Entry 2A8C (X-ray diffraction, 2.30 A resolution); this record covers chains D and F of the 4 polymer chains in the assembly.

# Chain D (and F)
Molecule: Carbonic anhydrase 2
Organism: Haemophilus influenzae
Notes: EC 4.2.1.1; chain F of this document is another copy of the same molecule, construct and numbering; everything in this record applies to it too
UniProt: P45148 (CAN_HAEIN); residue numbers follow UniProt; this construct covers 1-229
Amino-acid sequence (229 residues; each row starts with the number of its first residue):
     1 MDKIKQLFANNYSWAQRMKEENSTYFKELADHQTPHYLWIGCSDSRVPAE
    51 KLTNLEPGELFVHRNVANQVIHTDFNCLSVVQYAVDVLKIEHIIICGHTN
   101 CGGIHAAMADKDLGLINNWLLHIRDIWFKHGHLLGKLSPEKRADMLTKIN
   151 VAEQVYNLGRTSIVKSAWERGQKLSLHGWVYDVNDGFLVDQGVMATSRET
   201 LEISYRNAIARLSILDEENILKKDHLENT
Not modelled in the structure: 216-229 (chain F: 220-229)
Ion coordination: Zn2+: Cys42, Asp44, His98, Cys101
UniProt features mapped onto this chain:
  - binding site (Zn(2+)): Cys42, Asp44, His98, Cys101

# How chain D and chain F interact
Contacting residue pairs - 130 pairs, chain D then chain F:
  Met1(D) with Glu91(F); His92(F), hydrogen bond; Lys173(F), hydrogen bond
  Lys3(D) with His36(F); Tyr37(F); His92(F)
  Ile4(D) with His92(F); His177(F)
  Leu7(D) with Thr53(F); Ile94(F), hydrophobic; Trp179(F), hydrophobic
  Phe8(D) with Trp179(F), hydrophobic; Leu188(F)
  Asn10(D) with Thr53(F), hydrogen bond (side chain-backbone); Asn54(F), hydrogen bond (side chain-backbone)
  Asn11(D) with Leu52(F), hydrogen bond (side chain-backbone); Gly186(F), hydrogen bond (side chain-backbone); Phe187(F); Leu188(F), hydrogen bond (side chain-backbone)
  Tyr12(D) with Phe187(F), hydrophobic
  Trp14(D) with Val47(F), hydrophobic; Lys51(F); Leu52(F), hydrophobic; Gly186(F)
  Ala15(D) with Asp185(F); Gly186(F); Phe187(F), hydrophobic
  Gln16(D) with Phe187(F)
  Tyr25(D) with Val47(F); Pro48(F); Lys51(F)
  Phe26(D) with Val183(F); Asn184(F); Asp185(F); Gly186(F)
  Leu29(D) with Arg46(F), hydrogen bond (backbone-side chain); Val47(F), hydrophobic
  His32(D) with Arg46(F), hydrogen bond (backbone-side chain)
  Gln33(D) with Arg46(F)
  Tyr37(D) with Lys3(F)
  Ser43(D) with Phe61(F); Val62(F), hydrogen bond (side chain-backbone); Val80(F)
  Asp44(D) with Leu60(F); Phe61(F)
  Ser45(D) with Glu50(F); Val62(F)
  Arg46(D) with Leu29(F), hydrogen bond (side chain-backbone); His32(F), hydrogen bond (side chain-backbone); Gln33(F), hydrogen bond; Gly58(F)
  Val47(D) with Trp14(F), hydrophobic; Leu29(F), hydrophobic
  Pro48(D) with Tyr25(F); Glu50(F)
  Glu50(D) with Ser45(F); Pro48(F)
  Lys51(D) with Trp14(F); Tyr25(F), hydrogen bond
  Leu52(D) with Asn11(F), hydrogen bond (backbone-side chain)
  Thr53(D) with Leu7(F); Asn10(F), hydrogen bond (backbone-side chain)
  Asn54(D) with Asn10(F)
  Gly58(D) with Arg46(F)
  Leu60(D) with Ser43(F); Asp44(F)
  Phe61(D) with Ser43(F); Asp44(F)
  Val62(D) with Ser43(F), hydrogen bond (backbone-side chain); Arg64(F)
  His63(D) with Arg64(F), hydrogen bond (side chain-backbone); Asn76(F), hydrogen bond
  Arg64(D) with Val62(F); His63(F), hydrogen bond (backbone-side chain); Arg64(F)
  Asn65(D) with Asn76(F)
  Val66(D) with Val80(F), hydrophobic
  Asp74(D) with Asn76(F), hydrogen bond
  Phe75(D) with Leu115(F), hydrophobic; Asn118(F)
  Asn76(D) with His63(F); Asn65(F); Asp74(F), hydrogen bond; Asn76(F); Trp119(F)
  Leu78(D) with Leu115(F)
  Ser79(D) with Ile116(F); Trp119(F)
  Gln82(D) with Leu113(F), hydrogen bond (side chain-backbone); Leu115(F); Ile116(F), hydrogen bond (side chain-backbone)
  Tyr83(D) with Gly102(F); Ile116(F), hydrophobic
  Val87(D) with Leu113(F), hydrophobic
  His92(D) with Met1(F); Ile4(F)
  Ile94(D) with Leu7(F), hydrophobic
  Asn100(D) with Gln33(F)
  Gly102(D) with Tyr83(F)
  Leu113(D) with Gln82(F), hydrogen bond (backbone-side chain); Val87(F), hydrophobic
  Gly114(D) with Gln82(F)
  Leu115(D) with Phe75(F), hydrophobic; Gln82(F), hydrogen bond (backbone-side chain)
  Ile116(D) with Ser79(F); Gln82(F), hydrogen bond (backbone-side chain); Tyr83(F), hydrophobic
  Asn118(D) with Phe75(F)
  Trp119(D) with Asn76(F); Ser79(F)
  Ile163(D) with Leu115(F), hydrophobic
  Lys173(D) with Met1(F), hydrogen bond
  His177(D) with Ile4(F)
  Trp179(D) with Ile4(F), hydrophobic; Leu7(F), hydrophobic; Phe8(F)
  Val183(D) with Phe26(F)
  Asn184(D) with Phe26(F)
  Asp185(D) with Ala15(F); Phe26(F)
  Gly186(D) with Asn11(F), hydrogen bond (backbone-side chain); Trp14(F); Phe26(F)
  Phe187(D) with Asn11(F); Tyr12(F), hydrophobic; Ala15(F), hydrophobic; Gln16(F)
  Leu188(D) with Leu7(F), hydrophobic; Phe8(F); Asn11(F), hydrogen bond (backbone-side chain)
Also at the interface, not in a pair above, chain D (72 interface residues in all): Lys19, His36, Leu55, Cys77, Val80, Gly103, Ala106, Asp190
Also at the interface, not in a pair above, chain F (73 interface residues in all): Arg17, Ala30, Pro57, Val66, Cys77, Leu78, Gly103, Ala106, Gly114, Ile163, Asp190

# Overview
The interface between chain D and chain F involves 72 residues on one side and 73 on the other, with 30
hydrogen bonds. Polar contacts include Met1(D)-His92(F), Met1(D)-Lys173(F) and Asn10(D)-Thr53(F). Cys42(D),
Asp44(D), His98(D) and Cys101(D) coordinate Zn2+. From UniProt: 4 Zn2+-binding residues on chain D.
Chain D and chain F are both Carbonic anhydrase 2 (Haemophilus influenzae); the structure, Haemophilus
influenzae beta-carbonic anhydrase, was determined by X-ray diffraction, deposited together with 2A8D and
2ESF.
